7RFW - chain A; structure by X-ray diffraction, 1.73 A resolution.

Chain A:
Protein: 3C-like proteinase
Organism: Severe acute respiratory syndrome coronavirus 2
Notes: EC 3.4.22.69
UniProtKB: P0DTD1 (R1AB_SARS2); residues 1-306 here correspond to UniProt positions 3264-3569 (UniProt number = residue number + 3263)
Sequence (307 residues; row label = number of the first residue in the row; numbering starts at 0):
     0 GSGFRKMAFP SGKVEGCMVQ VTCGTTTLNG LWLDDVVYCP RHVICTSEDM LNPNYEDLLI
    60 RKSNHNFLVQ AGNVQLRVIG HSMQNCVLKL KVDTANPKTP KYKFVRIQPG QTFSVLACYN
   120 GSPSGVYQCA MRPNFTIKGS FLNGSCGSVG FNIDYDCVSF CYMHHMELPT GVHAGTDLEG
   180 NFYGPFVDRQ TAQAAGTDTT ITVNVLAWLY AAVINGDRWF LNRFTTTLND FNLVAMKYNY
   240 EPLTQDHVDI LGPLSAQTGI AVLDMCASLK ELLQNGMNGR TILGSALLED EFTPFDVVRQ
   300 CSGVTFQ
Not modelled in the structure: 0
Differences from the reference sequence: expression tag (0)
Glycans and other covalent adducts: Paxlovid, bound form (4WI) linked to C145
Residues lining bound ligands: Paxlovid, bound form (4WI; (1R,2S,5S)-N-{(1E,2S)-1-imino-3-[(3S)-2-oxopyrrolidin-3-yl]propan-2-yl}-6,6-dimethyl-3-[3-methyl-N-(trifluoroacetyl)-L-valyl]-3-azabicyclo[3.1.0]hexane-2-carboxamide): S1, H41, M49, Y54, F140, L141, N142, G143, S144, H163, H164, M165, E166, L167, P168, H172, D187, R188, Q189, T190, Q192
UniProt features mapped onto this chain:
  - active site: H41 (For 3CL-PRO activity), C145 (Nucleophile)
  - site: Q306 (Cleavage)
  - cross-link (Glycyl lysine isopeptide (Lys-Gly)): K5 (interchain with G-Cter in ubiquitin), K90 (interchain with G-Cter in ubiquitin)

In short:
Paxlovid, bound form is covalently linked to C145. From UniProt: active-site residues H41 and C145.
Chain A is 3C-like proteinase (Severe acute respiratory syndrome coronavirus 2); the structure, Structure of
SARS-CoV-2 main protease in complex with a covalent inhibitor, was determined by X-ray diffraction (same
publication as 7RFR, 7RFS and 7RFU).
